PDB entry 1H8E | X-ray diffraction, 2.00 A resolution | chains F and G of the 9 polymer chains in the assembly

# Chain F
Protein: Bovine mitochondrial F1-atpase
From: Bos taurus
Notes: EC 3.6.1.34
UniProt: P00829 (ATPB_BOVIN); the author numbering skips numbers that UniProt does not, so the offset changes along the chain: -4 to -1 = UniProt 47-50; 1-478 = UniProt 51-528
Chain sequence (482 residues; each row starts with the number of its first residue; note: 1 number in that range is skipped by the numbering (no residue carries it; nothing is unmodelled there); numbers below 1 keep their minus sign (Ala-4 is residue -4)):
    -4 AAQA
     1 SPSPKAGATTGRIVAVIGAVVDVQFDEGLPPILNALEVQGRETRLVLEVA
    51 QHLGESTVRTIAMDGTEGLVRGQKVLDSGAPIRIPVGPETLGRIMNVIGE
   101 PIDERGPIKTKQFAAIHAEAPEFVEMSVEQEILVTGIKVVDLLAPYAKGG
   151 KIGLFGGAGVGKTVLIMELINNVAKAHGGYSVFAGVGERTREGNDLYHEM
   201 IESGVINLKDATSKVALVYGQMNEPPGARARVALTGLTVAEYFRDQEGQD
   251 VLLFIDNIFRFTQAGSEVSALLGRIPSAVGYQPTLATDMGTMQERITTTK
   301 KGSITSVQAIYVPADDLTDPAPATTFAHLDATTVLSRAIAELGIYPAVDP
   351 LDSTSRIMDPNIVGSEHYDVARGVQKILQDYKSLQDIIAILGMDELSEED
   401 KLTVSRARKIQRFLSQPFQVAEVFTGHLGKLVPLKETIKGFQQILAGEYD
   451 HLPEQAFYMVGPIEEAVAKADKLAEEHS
Not modelled in the structure: -4 to -1, 1-8, 475-478
Ion coordination: Mg2+: Thr163 (together with ADP, tetrafluoroaluminate)
Small-molecule neighbours:
  - ADP (adenosine-5'-diphosphate), molecule 1: Gly157, Ala158, Gly159, Val160, Gly161, Lys162, Thr163, Val164, Tyr345, Pro346, Phe418, Ala421, Phe424, Thr425
  - ADP, molecule 2: Met358, Tyr368, Arg372
Curated features (UniProtKB/Swiss-Prot):
  - binding site (ADP): Gly159, Val160, Gly161, Lys162, Thr163, Val164
  - binding site (ATP): Gly159, Gly161, Lys162, Thr163, Val164, Arg189
  - binding site (phosphate): Gly159, Val160, Gly161, Lys162, Thr163
  - binding site (Mg(2+)): Thr163, Glu188
  - modified residue: Lys74 (N6-acetyllysine), Lys111 (N6-acetyllysine), Lys148 (N6-acetyllysine), Lys209 (N6-acetyllysine), Lys214 (N6-acetyllysine), Thr262 (Phosphothreonine), Ser365 (Phosphoserine), Lys376 (N6-acetyllysine), Ser383 (Phosphoserine), Lys430 (N6-acetyllysine), Lys435 (N6-acetyllysine), Lys472 (N6-acetyllysine)
  - glycosylation: Ser56 (O-linked (GlcNAc) serine)
What the authors report for this chain:
  - catalytic residues: Lys162, Glu188, Arg189
  - binding site for tetrafluoroaluminate: Lys162, Arg189
  - binding site for ADP: Gly161 to Thr163, Val164, Tyr345, Phe418, Ala421 to His427
  - binding site for sulfate ion: Lys162, Arg189

# Chain G
Protein: Bovine mitochondrial F1-atpase
From: Bos taurus
Notes: EC 3.6.1.34
UniProt: P05631 (ATPG_BOVIN); residues 1-272 here correspond to UniProt positions 26-297 (UniProt number = residue number + 25)
Chain sequence (272 residues; row label = number of the first residue in the row):
     1 ATLKDITRRLKSIKNIQKITKSMKMVAAAKYARAERELKPARVYGVGSLA
    51 LYEKADIKTPEDKKKHLIIGVSSDRGLCGAIHSSVAKQMKSEAANLAAAG
   101 KEVKIIGVGDKIRSILHRTHSDQFLVTFKEVGRRPPTFGDASVIALELLN
   151 SGYEFDEGSIIFNRFRSVISYKTEEKPIFSLDTISSAESMSIYDDIDADV
   201 LRNYQEYSLANIIYYSLKESTTSEQSARMTAMDNASKNASEMIDKLTLTF
   251 NRTRQAVITKELIEIISGAAAL
Not modelled in the structure: 58-66, 97-100, 118-126, 151-156
Curated features (UniProtKB/Swiss-Prot):
  - modified residue: Lys14 (N6-acetyllysine), Lys24 (N6-succinyllysine), Lys30 (N6-acetyllysine), Lys90 (N6-acetyllysine), Ser121 (Phosphoserine), Lys129 (N6-acetyllysine), Lys172 (N6-acetyllysine), Lys245 (N6-succinyllysine)
What the authors report for this chain:
  - conformationally variable residues (domain motion): Asn234 to Asp244

# Interface between chain F and chain G
Residue-residue contacts (16):
  Ile275(F) - Ala271(G)  hydrophobic
  Ala389(F) - Asn238(G)  hydrogen bond (backbone-side chain)
  Ala389(F) - Met242(G)  hydrophobic
  Ile390(F) - Ala235(G)
  Ile390(F) - Asn238(G)  hydrogen bond (backbone-side chain)
  Ile390(F) - Ala239(G)  hydrophobic
  Ile390(F) - Met242(G)  hydrophobic
  Leu391(F) - Leu77(G)  hydrophobic
  Leu391(F) - Ala235(G)  hydrophobic
  Asp394(F) - Gly79(G)
  Asp394(F) - Ala80(G)
  Glu395(F) - Leu77(G)
  Glu395(F) - Cys78(G)
  Glu395(F) - Gly79(G)  hydrogen bond (side chain-backbone)
  Glu398(F) - Ser83(G)
  Lys401(F) - Ser83(G)
Interface residues without a listed pair, chain F (10 interface residues in all): Pro276, Gly392
Interface residues without a listed pair, chain G (13 interface residues in all): Lys90, Ala231, Ser267
Interface features reported in the paper:
  - interface residues, chain G: Asn234(G)

# In short
The interface between chain F and chain G involves 10 residues on one side and 13 on the other, with 3
hydrogen bonds. Among the polar pairs are Ala389(F)-Asn238(G), Ile390(F)-Asn238(G) and Glu395(F)-Gly79(G). The
paper reports catalytic residues Lys162(F), Glu188(F) and Arg189(F); a binding site for ADP at Gly161(F),
Val164(F) and Tyr345(F) among others.
Here chain F is Bovine mitochondrial F1-atpase and chain G is Bovine mitochondrial F1-atpase, both from Bos
taurus. Entry 1H8E ((ADP.AlF4)2(ADP.SO4) bovine F1-ATPase (all three catalytic sites occupied)) was determined
by X-ray diffraction.
